9G76 - chain A; structure by X-ray diffraction, 1.20 A resolution.

# Chain A
Name: Asialoglycoprotein receptor 1
Source organism: Homo sapiens
UniProt: P07306 (ASGR1_HUMAN); residues 147-290 here correspond to UniProt positions 148-291 (UniProt number = residue number + 1)
Sequence (153 residues; numbered 146 to 298; the number before each row is that of its first residue):
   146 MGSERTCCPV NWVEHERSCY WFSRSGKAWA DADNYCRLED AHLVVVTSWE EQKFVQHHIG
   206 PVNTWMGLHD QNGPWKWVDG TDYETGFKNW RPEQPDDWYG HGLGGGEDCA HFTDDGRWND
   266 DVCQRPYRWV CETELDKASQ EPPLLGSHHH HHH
Not modelled in the structure: 146-151, 281-298
Construct notes: initiating methionine (146); expression tag (291-298)
Disulfide bonds: Cys-153/Cys-164, Cys-181/Cys-276, Cys-254/Cys-268
Bound ions: Ca2+ site 1: Val-190, Glu-196, Glu-277; Ca2+ site 2: Asp-215, Asp-242, Glu-252, Asp-253; Ca2+ site 3: Gln-239, Asp-241, Glu-252, Asn-264, Asp-265 (together with 2-acetamido-2-deoxy-alpha-D-galactopyranose, 2-acetamido-2-deoxy-beta-D-galactopyranose)
Ligand contacts: 2-acetamido-2-deoxy-alpha-D-galactopyranose / 2-acetamido-2-deoxy-beta-D-galactopyranose: Arg-236, Gln-239, Asp-241, Trp-243, Glu-252, His-256, Thr-258, Asn-264, Asp-265, Asp-266, Tyr-272

# Summary
Ligands of chain A: a glycan. Val-190, Glu-196 and Glu-277 form the Ca2+ site 1. Asp-215, Asp-242, Glu-252 and
Asp-253 coordinate Ca2+ site 2.
Chain A is Asialoglycoprotein receptor 1 (Homo sapiens); the structure, Crystal structure of ASGPR with bound
GalNAc, was determined by X-ray diffraction, deposited together with 9G7E.
